1BBR - chains L and E of the 4 polymer chains in the assembly; structure by X-ray diffraction, 2.30 A resolution.

== Chain L ==
Name: Epsilon-thrombin
From: Bos taurus
Notes: EC 3.4.21.5
UniProt: P00735 (THRB_BOVIN); residues 1-14 here correspond to UniProt positions 339-352 (UniProt number = residue number + 338)
Sequence (49 residues; each row starts with the number of its first residue; a row labelled like 14A-14M holds insertion residues (14A, then the next letters in order)):
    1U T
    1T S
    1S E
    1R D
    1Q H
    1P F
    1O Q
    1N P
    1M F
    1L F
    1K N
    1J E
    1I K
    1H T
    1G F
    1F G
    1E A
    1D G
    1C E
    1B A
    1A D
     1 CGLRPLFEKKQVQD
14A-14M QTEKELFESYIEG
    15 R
Disordered / not traced: 1U, 1T, 1S, 1R, 1Q, 1P, 1O, 1N, 1M, 1L, 1K, 1J, 1I
UniProt features mapped onto this chain:
  - site: Arg15 (Cleavage)

== Chain E ==
Name: Epsilon-thrombin
From: Bos taurus
Notes: EC 3.4.21.5
UniProt: P00735 (THRB_BOVIN); the construct lacks a stretch of the UniProt sequence and is renumbered around it, so the offset changes along the chain: 150-184 = UniProt 521-555; 187-204 = UniProt 563-580; 205-217 = UniProt 583-595; 219-221 = UniProt 596-598; 1 more segments
Sequence (109 residues; numbered 150 to 247 plus 12 insertion-coded residues; 1 number in that range is skipped by the numbering (no residue carries it; nothing is unmodelled there); the number before each row is that of its first residue; a row labelled like 149B-149E holds insertion residues (149B, then the next letters in order)):
149B-149E SVAE
   150 VQPSVLQVVNLPLVERPVCKASTRIRITDNMFCAG
  184A Y
   185 KP
186A-186D GEGK
   187 RGDACEGDSGGPFVMKSP
204A-204B YN
   205 NRWYQMGIVSWGE
   219 GCD
  221A R
   222 DGKYGFYTHVFRLKKWIQKVIDRLGS
Disulfide bonds: Cys168-Cys182, Cys191-Cys220
UniProt features mapped onto this chain:
  - region: Ala183 to Val200 (High affinity receptor-binding region which is also known as the TP508 peptide)
  - active site: Ser195 (Charge relay system)

== Interface between chain L and chain E ==
Pairs across the interface (24):
  Cys1(L) - Arg206(E)  hydrogen bond (backbone-side chain)
  Asp1A(L) - Arg206(E)
  Ala1B(L) - Arg206(E)  hydrogen bond (backbone-side chain)
  Ala1E(L) - Arg206(E)
  Gly1F(L) - Tyr208(E)  hydrogen bond (backbone-side chain)
  Thr1H(L) - Lys235(E)
  Gly2(L) - Arg206(E)
  Gly2(L) - Trp207(E)  hydrogen bond (backbone-backbone)
  Leu3(L) - Arg206(E)
  Arg4(L) - Trp207(E)
  Glu8(L) - Lys202(E)  salt bridge
  Glu8(L) - Asn205(E)
  Glu8(L) - Trp207(E)  hydrogen bond
  Thr14B(L) - Asn159(E)  hydrogen bond
  Glu14C(L) - Lys202(E)  salt bridge
  Glu14E(L) - Asn159(E)  hydrogen bond
  Glu14E(L) - Tyr184A(E)  hydrogen bond
  Glu14E(L) - Lys186D(E)  salt bridge
  Leu14F(L) - Asn159(E)
  Leu14F(L) - Trp207(E)  hydrophobic
  Tyr14J(L) - Met201(E)
  Tyr14J(L) - Lys202(E)  hydrogen bond (side chain-backbone)
  Glu14L(L) - Tyr204A(E)
  Arg15(L) - Glu164(E)  salt bridge
Other interface residues (no listed pair), chain L (18 interface residues in all): Asp14
Other interface residues (no listed pair), chain E (14 interface residues in all): Pro204, Gln239

== In short ==
The interface between chain L and chain E involves 18 residues on one side and 14 on the other; the contacts
include 9 hydrogen bonds and 4 salt bridges. Polar contacts include Glu8(L)-Lys202(E), Glu14E(L)-Lys186D(E)
and Glu14C(L)-Lys202(E). UniProt lists active-site residue Ser195(E) on chain E.
Here chain L is Epsilon-thrombin and chain E is Epsilon-thrombin, both from Bos taurus. Entry 1BBR (The
structure of residues 7-16 of the A alpha chain of human fibrinogen bound to bovine ...) was determined by
X-ray diffraction.
